Entry 8FXI (electron microscopy, 2.70 A resolution); this record covers chains B and D of the 8 polymer chains in the assembly.

# Chain B (and D)
Name: RimK domain-containing protein ATP-grasp
From: Stanieria sp. NIES-3757
Notes: chain D of this document is another copy of the same molecule, construct and numbering; everything in this record applies to it too
Reference sequence: A0A140K0M0 (A0A140K0M0_9CYAN); residues 1-636 here = UniProt positions 1-636
Chain sequence (642 residues; each row starts with the number of its first residue):
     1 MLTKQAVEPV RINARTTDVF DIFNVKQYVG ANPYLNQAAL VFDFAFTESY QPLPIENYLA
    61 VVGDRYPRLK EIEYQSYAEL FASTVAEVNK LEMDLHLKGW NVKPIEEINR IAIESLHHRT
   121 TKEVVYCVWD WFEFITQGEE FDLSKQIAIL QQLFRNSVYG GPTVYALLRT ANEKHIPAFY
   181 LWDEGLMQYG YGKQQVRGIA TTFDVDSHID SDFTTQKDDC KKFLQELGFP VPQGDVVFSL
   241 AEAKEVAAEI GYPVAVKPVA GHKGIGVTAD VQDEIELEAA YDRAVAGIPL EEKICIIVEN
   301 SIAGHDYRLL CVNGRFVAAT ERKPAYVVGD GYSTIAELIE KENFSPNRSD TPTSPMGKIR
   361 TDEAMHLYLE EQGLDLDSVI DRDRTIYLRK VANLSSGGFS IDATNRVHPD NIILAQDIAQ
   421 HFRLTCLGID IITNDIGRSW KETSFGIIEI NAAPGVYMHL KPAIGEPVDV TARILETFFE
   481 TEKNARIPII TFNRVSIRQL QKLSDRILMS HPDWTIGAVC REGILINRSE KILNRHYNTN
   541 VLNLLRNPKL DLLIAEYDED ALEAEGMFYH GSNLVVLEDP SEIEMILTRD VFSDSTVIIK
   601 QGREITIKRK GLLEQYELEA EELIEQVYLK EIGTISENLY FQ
Disordered / not traced: 1-6, 262-276, 637-642 (chain D: 1-6, 637-642)
Construct notes: expression tag (637-642)
Reported in the primary citation:
  - binding site for 4x(beta-Asp-Arg): Thr163, Thr202, Asp212, Arg308, Ala453, Gly455
  - binding site for 4x(beta-Asp-Arg): His208, Asp212
  - mutagenesis - D362A, N393A, S395A: abolished catalytic activity
  - mutagenesis - R389A, Q416A/R528G: decreased catalytic activity
  - mutagenesis - Q416A/R528G (Tm change 10 degC): decreased stability

# Chain B / chain D interface
Contacting residue pairs (4):
  Glu614(B) with Asn527(D)
  Gln615(B) with Ser529(D), hydrogen bond (backbone-side chain)
  Tyr616(B) with Arg528(D)
  Glu619(B) with Gln501(D)
Also at the interface, not in a pair above, chain B (7 interface residues in all): Arg609, Glu617, Lys630
Also at the interface, not in a pair above, chain D (7 interface residues in all): Arg498, Asp505, Pro512

# In short
Chain B and chain D each contribute 7 residues to their interface; the contacts include 1 hydrogen bond. The
hydrogen-bonded pair is Gln615(B)-Ser529(D). The paper reports a binding site for 4x(beta-Asp-Arg) at
Thr163(B), Thr202(B) and Asp212(B) among others; D362A, N393A and S395A of chain B abolish catalytic activity;
5 substitutions were tested in all.
Chain B and chain D are both RimK domain-containing protein ATP-grasp (Stanieria sp. NIES-3757); the
structure, Cryo-EM structure of Stanieria sp. CphA2 in complex with ADPCP and 4x(beta-Asp-Arg), was determined
by electron microscopy (same publication as 8FXH).
